9CTH - chains A and C of the 5 polymer chains in the assembly; structure by electron microscopy, 6.47 A resolution (low resolution: residue-level contacts below are approximate; hydrogen-bond / salt-bridge calls are withheld).

[Chain A]
Protein: Activated Factor V (FVa) heavy chain
From: Homo sapiens
Notes: fragment: Domains A1 and A2
UniProt: P12259 (FA5_HUMAN); residues 1-709 here correspond to UniProt positions 29-737 (UniProt number = residue number + 28)
Sequence (709 residues; each row starts with the number of its first residue):
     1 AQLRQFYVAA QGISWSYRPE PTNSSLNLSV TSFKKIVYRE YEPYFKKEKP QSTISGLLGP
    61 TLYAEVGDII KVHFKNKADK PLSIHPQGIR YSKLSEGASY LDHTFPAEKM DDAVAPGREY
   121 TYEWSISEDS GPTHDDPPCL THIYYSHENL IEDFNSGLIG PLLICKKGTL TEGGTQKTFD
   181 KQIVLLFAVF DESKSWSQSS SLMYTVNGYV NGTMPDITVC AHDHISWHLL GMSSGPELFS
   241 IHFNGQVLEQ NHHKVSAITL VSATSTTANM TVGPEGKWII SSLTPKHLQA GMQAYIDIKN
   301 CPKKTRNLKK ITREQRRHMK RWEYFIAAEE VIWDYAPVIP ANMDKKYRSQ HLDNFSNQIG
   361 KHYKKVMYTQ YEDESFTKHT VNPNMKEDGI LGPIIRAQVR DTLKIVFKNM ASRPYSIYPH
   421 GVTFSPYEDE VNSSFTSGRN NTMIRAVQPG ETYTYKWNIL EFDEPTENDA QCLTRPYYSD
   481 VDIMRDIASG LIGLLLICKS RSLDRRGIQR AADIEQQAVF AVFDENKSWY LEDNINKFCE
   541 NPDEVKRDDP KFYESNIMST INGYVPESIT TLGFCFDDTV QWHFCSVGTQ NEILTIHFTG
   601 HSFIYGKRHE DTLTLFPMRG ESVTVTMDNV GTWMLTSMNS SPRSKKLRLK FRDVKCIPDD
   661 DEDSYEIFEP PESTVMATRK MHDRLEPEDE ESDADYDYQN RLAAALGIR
Unresolved in the structure: 664-709
Cystine bridges: Cys139-Cys165, Cys220-Cys301, Cys472-Cys498, Cys575-Cys656
Covalent attachments: N-acetylglucosamine (NAG) linked to Asn211, Asn269
Curated features (UniProtKB/Swiss-Prot):
  - binding site (Ca(2+)): Asp111, Asp112
  - site (Cleavage): Arg306, Asn307, Arg506, Gly507, Arg679, Lys680, Arg709
  - modified residue: Thr612 (Phosphothreonine), Tyr665 (Sulfotyrosine), Tyr696 (Sulfotyrosine), Tyr698 (Sulfotyrosine)
  - glycosylation (N-linked (GlcNAc...) asparagine): Asn23, Asn27, Asn211, Asn269, Asn354, Asn432, Asn440, Asn526

[Chain C]
Protein: Activated Factor X heavy chain
From: Homo sapiens
UniProt: P00742 (FA10_HUMAN); the construct lacks a stretch of the UniProt sequence and is renumbered around it, so the offset changes along the chain: 16-61 = UniProt 235-280; 62-124 = UniProt 282-344; 125-131 = UniProt 346-352; 132-147 = UniProt 355-370; 4 more segments
Sequence (235 residues; numbered 16 to 245 plus 7 insertion-coded residues; 2 numbers in that range are skipped by the numbering (no residue carries them; nothing is unmodelled there); the number before each row is that of its first residue; a row labelled like 131A-131B holds insertion residues (131A, then the next letters in order)):
    16 IVGGQECKDG ECPWQALLIN EENEGFCGGT ILSEFYILTA AHCLYQ
   61A A
    62 KRFKVRVGDR NTEQEEGGEA VHEVEVVIKH NRFTKETYDF DIAVLRLKTP ITFRMNVAPA
   122 CLP
  124A E
   125 RDWAEST
131A-131B LM
   132 TQKTGIVSGF GRTHEK
   149 GRQSTRLKML EVPYVDRNSC KLSSSFIITQ NMFCAGY
185A-185B DT
   186 KQEDACQGDA GGPHVTRFKD TYFVTGIVSW GEG
   220 CARK
  223A G
   224 KYGIYTKVTA FLKWIDRSMK TR
Cystine bridges: Cys22-Cys27, Cys42-Cys58, Cys168-Cys182, Cys191-Cys220
Construct notes: engineered mutation Ala195 (Ser419 in P00742)
Curated features (UniProtKB/Swiss-Prot):
  - active site (Charge relay system): His57, Asp102

[How chain A and chain C interact]
Residue-residue contacts (28):
  Ser502(A) - Ser173(C)
  Gln509(A) - Lys169(C)
  Gln509(A) - Leu170(C)
  Arg510(A) - Ile175(C)
  Ala511(A) - Arg165(C)
  Ala511(A) - Lys169(C)
  Ala511(A) - Ile176(C)
  Ala512(A) - Lys169(C)
  Phe576(A) - Gln178(C)
  Asp577(A) - Arg165(C)
  Asp577(A) - Gln178(C)
  Asp577(A) - Lys230(C)
  Asp578(A) - Gln178(C)
  Thr579(A) - Lys169(C)
  Lys655(A) - Asp126(C)
  Lys655(A) - Glu129(C)
  Asp660(A) - Arg93(C)
  Asp660(A) - Phe234(C)
  Asp661(A) - His91(C)
  Asp661(A) - Arg93(C)
  Asp661(A) - Phe234(C)
  Asp661(A) - Trp237(C)
  Asp661(A) - Arg240(C)
  Glu662(A) - His91(C)
  Glu662(A) - Asn92(C)
  Glu662(A) - Arg93(C)
  Asp663(A) - Trp237(C)
  Asp663(A) - Arg240(C)
Other interface residues (no listed pair), chain A (15 interface residues in all): Cys575
Other interface residues (no listed pair), chain C (19 interface residues in all): Phe101, Ser172, Thr244

[In short]
The interface between chain A and chain C involves 15 residues on one side and 19 on the other.
N-acetylglucosamine is covalently linked to Asn211(A) and Asn269(A).
Chain A is Activated Factor V (FVa) heavy chain and chain C is Activated Factor X heavy chain, both from Homo
sapiens; the structure, Preliminary map of the Prothrombin-prothrombinase complex on nano discs, was
determined by electron microscopy.
